Entry 7JVQ (electron microscopy, 3.00 A resolution); this record covers chains B and G of the 5 polymer chains in the assembly.

# Chain B
Protein: Guanine nucleotide-binding protein G(I)/G(S)/G(T) subunit beta-1
Source organism: Homo sapiens
UniProtKB: P62873 (GBB1_HUMAN); residues 2-340 here = UniProt positions 2-340
Sequence (354 residues; each row starts with the number of its first residue; numbers below 1 keep their minus sign (His-12 is residue -12)):
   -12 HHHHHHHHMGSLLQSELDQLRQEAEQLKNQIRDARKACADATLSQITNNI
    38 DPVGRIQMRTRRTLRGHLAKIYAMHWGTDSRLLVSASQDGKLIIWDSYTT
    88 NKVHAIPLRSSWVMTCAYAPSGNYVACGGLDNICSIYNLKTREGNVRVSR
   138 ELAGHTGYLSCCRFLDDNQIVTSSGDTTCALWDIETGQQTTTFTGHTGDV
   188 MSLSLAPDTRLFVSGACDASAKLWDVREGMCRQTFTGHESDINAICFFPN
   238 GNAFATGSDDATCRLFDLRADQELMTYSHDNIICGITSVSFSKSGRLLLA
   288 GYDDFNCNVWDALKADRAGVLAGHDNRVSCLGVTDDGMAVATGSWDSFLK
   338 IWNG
Disordered / not traced: -12 to 2, 341
Construct notes: expression tag (-12 to 1, 341)
UniProt features mapped onto this chain:
  - modified residue: Ser2 (N-acetylserine), His266 (Phosphohistidine)
  - natural variant: Leu30 (L30F: In MRD42; uncertain significance), Arg52 (R52G: In MRD42), Gly64 (G64V: In MRD42), Asp76 (D76E: In MRD42; D76G: In MRD42), Gly77 (G77S: In MRD42), Lys78 (K78R: In MRD42), Ile80 (I80N: In MRD42; I80T: In MRD42), His91 (H91R: In MRD42; uncertain significance), Ala92 (A92T: In MRD42), Pro94 (P94S: In MRD42), Leu95 (L95P: In MRD42), Arg96 (R96L: In MRD42), 5 further natural variant entries in UniProt

# Chain G
Protein: Guanine nucleotide-binding protein G(I)/G(S)/G(O) subunit gamma-2
Source organism: Homo sapiens
UniProtKB: P59768 (GBG2_HUMAN); numbering as in UniProt (aligned over 2-68)
Sequence (67 residues; row label = number of the first residue in the row):
     2 ASNNTASIAQARKLVEQLKMEANIDRIKVSKAAADLMAYCEAHAKEDPLL
    52 TPVPASENPFREKKFFC
Disordered / not traced: 2-5, 63-68
UniProt features mapped onto this chain:
  - modified residue: Ala2 (N-acetylalanine), Cys68 (Cysteine methyl ester)
  - lipidation: Cys68 (S-geranylgeranyl cysteine)

# Interface between chain B and chain G
Contacting residue pairs (71):
  Glu3(B) with Ile9(G)
  Leu4(B) with Ser8(G)
  Leu7(B) with Ile9(G); Ala12(G), hydrophobic; Arg13(G); Val16(G)
  Glu10(B) with Val16(G); Lys20(G), salt bridge
  Ala11(B) with Leu19(G)
  Leu14(B) with Val16(G); Leu19(G), hydrophobic; Lys20(G)
  Lys15(B) with Leu19(G)
  Ile18(B) with Leu19(G), hydrophobic
  Ala21(B) with Arg27(G)
  Cys25(B) with Arg27(G); Val30(G)
  Ala26(B) with Val30(G), hydrophobic
  Asp27(B) with Lys29(G)
  Ala28(B) with Val30(G)
  Leu30(B) with Ala34(G), hydrophobic
  Ile33(B) with Ala34(G), hydrophobic; Met38(G), hydrophobic
  Val40(B) with Leu51(G), hydrophobic
  Met45(B) with Leu50(G), hydrophobic
  Arg48(B) with Arg62(G)
  Arg49(B) with Phe61(G), hydrogen bond (side chain-backbone)
  Ser84(B) with Phe61(G)
  Tyr85(B) with Pro60(G); Phe61(G), hydrophobic
  Cys218(B) with Gln18(G), hydrogen bond; Glu22(G)
  Arg219(B) with Glu22(G)
  Gln220(B) with Ile25(G)
  Thr221(B) with Glu22(G), hydrogen bond
  Phe235(B) with Leu37(G), hydrophobic; Tyr40(G), hydrophobic; Cys41(G), hydrophobic
  Pro236(B) with Tyr40(G), hydrogen bond (backbone-side chain)
  Asn237(B) with Leu37(G); Tyr40(G)
  Asp254(B) with Ala33(G)
  Arg256(B) with Arg27(G); Ile28(G), hydrogen bond (backbone-backbone); Asp36(G), salt bridge
  Ala257(B) with Ile28(G)
  Asp258(B) with Ile25(G); Arg27(G), salt bridge
  Gln259(B) with Val30(G)
  Leu261(B) with Val30(G), hydrophobic; Leu37(G), hydrophobic
  Ser279(B) with Asp48(G), hydrogen bond; Leu50(G)
  Lys280(B) with Glu47(G); Asp48(G)
  Ser281(B) with Tyr40(G); His44(G); Asp48(G), hydrogen bond
  Gly282(B) with Cys41(G)
  Arg283(B) with Cys41(G); Leu51(G)
  Asp323(B) with Pro49(G)
  Gly324(B) with Pro49(G); Leu50(G)
  Met325(B) with Pro49(G), hydrophobic; Asn59(G); Pro60(G)
  Ala326(B) with Phe61(G), hydrophobic
  Val327(B) with Leu50(G), hydrophobic
  Ile338(B) with Phe61(G), hydrophobic
  Asn340(B) with Asn59(G), hydrogen bond
Other interface residues (no listed pair), chain B (53 interface residues in all): Thr34, Ile37, Ile43, Met217, Ala240, Leu284, Leu300
Other interface residues (no listed pair), chain G (37 interface residues in all): Leu15, Met21, Ala23, Asp26, Ser31, Ala45

# Overview
53 residues of chain B face 37 of chain G across their interface, with 8 hydrogen bonds and 3 salt bridges.
Among the polar pairs are Glu10(B)-Lys20(G), Arg256(B)-Asp36(G) and Asp258(B)-Arg27(G).
Here chain B is Guanine nucleotide-binding protein G(I)/G(S)/G(T) subunit beta-1 and chain G is Guanine
nucleotide-binding protein G(I)/G(S)/G(O) subunit gamma-2, both from Homo sapiens. Entry 7JVQ (Cryo-EM
structure of apomorphine-bound dopamine receptor 1 in complex with Gs protein) was determined by electron
microscopy (same publication as 7JV5 and 7JVP).
